4JI0 - chains A and Q of the 21 polymer chains in the assembly; structure by X-ray diffraction, 3.49 A resolution.

# Chain A
Molecule: 16S rRNA
From: Thermus thermophilus
Sequence (1522 nucleotides; numbered 0 to 1544 plus 19 insertion-coded residues; 42 numbers in that range are skipped by the numbering (no residue carries them; nothing is unmodelled there); the number before each row is that of its first residue; a row labelled like 190A-190L holds insertion residues (190A, then the next letters in order); numbering starts at 0):
     0 UUUGUUGGAG AGUUUGAUCC UGGCUCAGGG UGAACGCUGG CGGCGUGCCU AAGACAUGCA
    60 AGUCGUGCGG G
    73 CCGCGGGGUU UU
    88 ACUCCG
    95 UGGUC
   101 AGCGGCGGAC GGGUGAGUAA CGCGUGGGU
  129A G
   130 ACCUACCCGG AAGAGGGGGA CAACCCGGGG AAACUCGGGC UAAUCCCCCA UGUGGACCCG
   190 C
190A-190L CCCUUGGGGUGU
   191 GUCCAAAGGG CUUU
   216 GCCCGCUUCC GGAUGGGCCC GCGUCCCAUC AGCUAGUUGG UGGGGUAAUG GCCCACCAAG
   276 GCGACGACGG GUAGCCGGUC UGAGAGGAUG GCCGGCCACA GGGGCACUGA GACACGGGCC
   336 CCACUCCUAC GGGAGGCAGC AGUUAGGAAU CUUCCGCAAU GGGCGCAAGC CUGACGGAGC
   396 GACGCCGCUU GGAGGAAGAA GCCCUUCGGG GUGUAAACUC CUGAA
   442 CCCGGGACGA AACCCCCGAC GA
   474 GGGGACUGAC GGUACCGGG
   494 GUAAUAGCGC CGGCCAACUC CGUGCCAGCA GCCGCGGUAA UACGGAGGGC GCGAGCGUUA
   554 CCCGGAUUCA CUGGGCGUAA AGGGCGUGUA GGCGGCCUGG GGCGUCCCAU GUGAAAGACC
   614 ACGGCUCAAC CGUGGGGGAG CGUGGGAUAC GCUCAGGCUA GACGGUGGGA GAGGGUGGUG
   674 GAAUUCCCGG AGUAGCGGUG AAAUGCGCAG AUACCGGGAG GAACGCCGAU GGCGAAGGCA
   734 GCCACCUGGU CCACCCGUGA CGCUGAGGCG CGAAAGCGUG GGGAGCAAAC CGGAUUAGAU
   794 ACCCGGGUAG UCCACGCCCU AAACGAUGCG CGCUAGGUCU CUGGGUCU
   848 CCUGGGGGCC GAAGCUAACG CGUUAAGCGC GCCGCCUGGG GAGUACGGCC GCAAGGCUGA
   908 AACUCAAAGG AAUUGACGGG GGCCCGCACA AGCGGUGGAG CAUGUGGUUU AAUUCGAAGX
   968 AACGCGAAGA ACCUUACCAG GCCUUGACAU GCUAGG
 1003A G
  1004 AACCCGGGUG AAAGCCUGGG GUGCCCC
1030A-1030D GCGA
  1031 GGGGAGCCCU AGCACAGGUG CUGCAUGGCC GUCGUCAGCU CGUGCCGUGA GGUGUUGGGU
  1091 UAAGUCCCGC AACGAGCGCA ACCCCCGCCG UUAGUUGCCA GCGGUUCGGC CGGGCACUCU
  1151 AACGGGACUG CCCGCGAAA
  1171 GCGGGAGGAA GGAGGGGACG ACGUCUGGUC AGCAUGGCCC UUACGGCCUG GGCGACACAC
  1231 GUGCUACAAU GCCCACUACA AAGCGAUGCC ACCCGGCAAC GGGGAGCUAA UCGCAAAAAG
  1291 GUGGGCCCAG UUCGGAUUGG GGUCUGCAAC CCGACCCCAU GAAGCCGGAA UCGCUAGUAA
  1351 UCGCGGAUCA G
 1361A C
  1362 CAUGCCGCGG UGAAUACGUU CCCGGGCCUU GUACACACXG CCXGUXACGC CAUGGGAGCG
  1422 GGCUCUACCC GAAGUCGCCG GG
  1446 AGCCUACGGG
  1459 CAGGCGCCGA GGGUAGGGCC CGUGACUGGG GCGAAGUCGU AACAAGGUAG CUGUACCGGA
  1519 AGGUGCGGCU GGAUCCACUC CUUUCU
Not modelled in the structure: 0-4, 1534-1538
Modified / non-standard residues: PSU (pseudouridine-5'-monophosphate) at position 516, 7MG (7N-methyl-8-hydroguanosine-5'-monophosphate) at position 527, M2G (N2-dimethylguanosine-5'-monophosphate) at position 966, 5MC (5-methylcytidine-5'-monophosphate) at position 967, 2MG (2N-methylguanosine-5'-monophosphate) at position 1207, 5MC (5-methylcytidine-5'-monophosphate) at position 1400, 4OC (4n,o2'-methylcytidine-5'-monophosphate) at position 1402, 5MC (5-methylcytidine-5'-monophosphate) at position 1404, 5MC (5-methylcytidine-5'-monophosphate) at position 1407, UR3 (3-methyluridine-5'-monophoshate) at position 1498, MA6 (6N-dimethyladenosine-5'-monophoshate) at position 1518, MA6 (6N-dimethyladenosine-5'-monophoshate) at position 1519, PSU (pseudouridine-5'-monophosphate) at position 1540, PSU (pseudouridine-5'-monophosphate) at position 1541
Sequence notes: conflict C1534 (A2157 in M26923.1), A1535 (C2158 in M26923.1)
Ion coordination: Mg2+ site 1 near U5 (its only coordinating residue here); Mg2+ site 2: U12, A914; Mg2+ site 3 near G21 (its only coordinating residue here); Mg2+ site 4: G21, G22; Mg2+ site 5 near C23 (its only coordinating residue here); Mg2+ site 6 near G38 (its only coordinating residue here); Mg2+ site 7: G46, G394; Mg2+ site 8: C48, G115; Mg2+ site 9 near A53 (its only coordinating residue here); Mg2+ site 10: A59, U387; Mg2+ site 11: U62, G105; Mg2+ site 12: C89, U90; 119 more Mg2+ sites not listed
From the paper describing this entry:
  - mutagenesis - C1490U: increased growth

# Chain Q
Molecule: ribosomal protein S17
From: Thermus thermophilus
UniProtKB: Q5SHP7 (RS17_THET8); residue numbers follow UniProt; this construct covers 1-105
Sequence (105 residues; row label = number of the first residue in the row):
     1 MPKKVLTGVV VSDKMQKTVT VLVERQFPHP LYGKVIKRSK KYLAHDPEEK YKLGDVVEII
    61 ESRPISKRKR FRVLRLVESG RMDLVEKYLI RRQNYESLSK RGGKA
Not modelled in the structure: 1, 101-105
Ion coordination: Mg2+ site 1: Asp-13, Met-15, Glu-49; Mg2+ site 2: Ile-65 (shared with G266(A) of chain A)

# Interface between chain A and chain Q
Contacting residue pairs - 87 pairs, chain A then chain Q:
  G127(A) / Pro-2(Q)  hydrogen bond to the sugar
  G127(A) / Glu-61(Q)  hydrogen bond to the base
  G128(A) / Pro-2(Q)  phosphate contact
  G128(A) / Lys-3(Q)  hydrogen bond to the phosphate
  G128(A) / Glu-61(Q)  sugar contact
  U129(A) / Lys-3(Q)  salt bridge to the phosphate
  A130(A) / Arg-63(Q)  salt bridge to the phosphate
  A130(A) / Pro-64(Q)  base contact
  U190E(A) / Ser-62(Q)  base contact
  U190E(A) / Arg-63(Q)  hydrogen bond to the base
  U190E(A) / Arg-72(Q)  hydrogen bond to the base
  G190F(A) / Arg-63(Q)  base contact
  C234(A) / Pro-64(Q)  sugar contact
  C234(A) / Arg-70(Q)  hydrogen bond to the phosphate
  C235(A) / Arg-70(Q)  salt bridge to the phosphate
  C235(A) / Phe-71(Q)  sugar contact
  G236(A) / Lys-4(Q)  sugar contact
  G236(A) / Lys-40(Q)  salt bridge to the phosphate
  G236(A) / Tyr-42(Q)  hydrogen bond to the phosphate
  C237(A) / Arg-25(Q)  hydrogen bond to the phosphate
  C237(A) / Lys-40(Q)  salt bridge to the phosphate
  C237(A) / Tyr-42(Q)  phosphate contact
  G238(A) / Arg-25(Q)  salt bridge to the phosphate
  A246(A) / Leu-98(Q)  hydrogen bond to the sugar
  A246(A) / Ser-99(Q)  sugar contact
  G247(A) / Ser-99(Q)  phosphate contact
  G247(A) / Lys-100(Q)  salt bridge to the phosphate
  U253(A) / Met-15(Q)  hydrogen bond to the sugar
  U253(A) / Lys-67(Q)  salt bridge to the phosphate
  G254(A) / Met-15(Q)  sugar contact
  G254(A) / Gln-16(Q)  hydrogen bond to the sugar
  G254(A) / Thr-18(Q)  hydrogen bond to the phosphate
  G254(A) / Ser-66(Q)  hydrogen bond to the phosphate
  G254(A) / Lys-67(Q)  phosphate contact
  G254(A) / Arg-68(Q)  phosphate contact
  G254(A) / Lys-69(Q)  phosphate contact
  G255(A) / Gln-16(Q)  hydrogen bond to the sugar
  G255(A) / Lys-17(Q)  hydrogen bond to the phosphate
  G255(A) / Ile-65(Q)  phosphate contact
  G255(A) / Ser-66(Q)  phosphate contact
  G255(A) / Lys-69(Q)  salt bridge to the phosphate
  U256(A) / Lys-17(Q)  salt bridge to the phosphate
  U264(A) / Arg-63(Q)  sugar contact
  U264(A) / Pro-64(Q)  hydrogen bond to the sugar
  G265(A) / Pro-64(Q)  sugar contact
  G265(A) / Ile-65(Q)  sugar contact
  G265(A) / Ser-66(Q)  sugar contact
  G265(A) / Lys-67(Q)  hydrogen bond to the sugar
  G266(A) / Lys-67(Q)  sugar contact
  C267(A) / Lys-67(Q)  phosphate contact
  A273(A) / Gln-16(Q)  sugar contact
  G275(A) / Lys-14(Q)  phosphate contact
  G275(A) / Met-15(Q)  sugar contact
  G276(A) / Ser-12(Q)  hydrogen bond to the phosphate
  G276(A) / Met-15(Q)  sugar contact
  G276(A) / Thr-20(Q)  phosphate contact
  G276(A) / Arg-68(Q)  hydrogen bond to the sugar
  C277(A) / Lys-41(Q)  salt bridge to the phosphate
  C277(A) / Arg-68(Q)  salt bridge to the phosphate
  G278(A) / Lys-41(Q)  salt bridge to the phosphate
  G278(A) / Arg-92(Q)  base contact
  G278(A) / Tyr-95(Q)  stacking on the base
  A279(A) / Tyr-95(Q)  hydrogen bond to the phosphate
  A279(A) / Leu-98(Q)  base contact
  C280(A) / Arg-38(Q)  hydrogen bond to the sugar
  C280(A) / Ser-39(Q)  hydrogen bond to the base
  C280(A) / Arg-91(Q)  base contact
  C564(A) / Leu-31(Q)  base contact
  C564(A) / Tyr-32(Q)  sugar contact
  U582(A) / Asn-94(Q)  hydrogen bond to the sugar
  A583(A) / Lys-87(Q)  salt bridge to the phosphate
  A583(A) / Ile-90(Q)  sugar contact
  A583(A) / Arg-91(Q)  sugar contact
  A583(A) / Asn-94(Q)  hydrogen bond to the sugar
  G584(A) / Lys-87(Q)  salt bridge to the phosphate
  G585(A) / Lys-34(Q)  hydrogen bond to the sugar
  G585(A) / Lys-37(Q)  salt bridge to the phosphate
  C586(A) / Lys-34(Q)  phosphate contact
  G597(A) / Gln-26(Q)  sugar contact
  G635(A) / Pro-2(Q)  phosphate contact
  U636(A) / Pro-2(Q)  sugar contact
  C647(A) / Arg-81(Q)  salt bridge to the phosphate
  G760(A) / Asn-94(Q)  base contact
  G760(A) / Ser-97(Q)  hydrogen bond to the sugar
  G760(A) / Leu-98(Q)  sugar contact
  C879(A) / Lys-34(Q)  salt bridge to the phosphate
  C896(A) / Lys-100(Q)  phosphate contact
Also at the interface, not in a pair above, chain A (50 interface residues in all): U252, C272, A300, U598, G644, A759, G761, G895, C897
Also at the interface, not in a pair above, chain Q (47 interface residues in all): Pro-28, Val-35, Leu-43

# Overview
Chain A and chain Q form an interface of 50 and 47 residues respectively; the contacts include 26 hydrogen
bonds, 18 salt bridges and 1 aromatic stacking contact. Polar pairs include G127(A)/Glu-61(Q),
U190E(A)/Arg-63(Q) and U190E(A)/Arg-72(Q). U12(A) and A914(A) form the Mg2+ site 2. The paper reports that
C1490U of chain A increases growth.
Chain A is 16S rRNA and chain Q is ribosomal protein S17, both from Thermus thermophilus; the structure,
Crystal Structure of 30S ribosomal subunit from Thermus thermophilus, was determined by X-ray diffraction
(same publication as 4JI1, 4JI2, 4JI3, 4JI4, 4JI5, 4JI6, 4JI7 and 4JI8).
